PDB entry 8GJZ | X-ray diffraction, 2.92 A resolution | chains A and B

# Chain A (and B)
Name: Stimulator of interferon genes protein
Source organism: Stylophora pistillata
Notes: chain B of this document is another copy of the same molecule, construct and numbering; everything in this record applies to it too
UniProtKB: A0A2B4SJD2 (A0A2B4SJD2_STYPI); numbering as in UniProt (aligned over 181-367)
Sequence (188 residues; each row starts with the number of its first residue):
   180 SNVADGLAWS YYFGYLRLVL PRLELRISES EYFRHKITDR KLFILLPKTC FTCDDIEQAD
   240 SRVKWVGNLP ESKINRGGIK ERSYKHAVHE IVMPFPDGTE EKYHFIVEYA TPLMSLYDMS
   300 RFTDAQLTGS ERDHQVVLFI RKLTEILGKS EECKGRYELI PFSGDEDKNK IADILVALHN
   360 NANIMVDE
Not modelled in the structure: 361-367 (chain B: 362-367)
Glycans and other covalent adducts: 2'3'-cUA (ZNT) linked to Arg261
Construct notes: expression tag (180)
Residues lining bound ligands: 2'3'-cUA (ZNT): Ser189, Tyr190, Gly193, Tyr194, Arg255, Lys259, Ser262, Tyr263, Thr290, Pro291, Ser294

# Chain A / chain B interface
Residue-residue contacts (66):
  Ser180(A) - Ser180(B)
  Ser180(A) - Val182(B)
  Asn181(A) - Asn181(B)
  Asn181(A) - Val182(B)
  Val182(A) - Ser180(B)
  Val182(A) - Asn181(B)
  Val182(A) - Gly185(B)
  Asp184(A) - Gln305(B)  hydrogen bond
  Gly185(A) - Val182(B)
  Gly185(A) - Leu186(B)
  Gly185(A) - Met298(B)
  Leu186(A) - Gly185(B)
  Leu186(A) - Ser189(B)
  Trp188(A) - Met298(B)  hydrophobic
  Trp188(A) - Gln305(B)
  Ser189(A) - Leu186(B)
  Ser189(A) - Ser294(B)
  Phe192(A) - Asp297(B)
  Phe192(A) - Met298(B)
  Phe192(A) - Phe301(B)  hydrophobic
  Tyr194(A) - Lys259(B)
  Cys232(A) - Gly256(B)
  Asp234(A) - Gly257(B)
  Asp234(A) - Ile258(B)
  Glu236(A) - Ile258(B)
  Trp244(A) - Ile258(B)  hydrophobic
  Arg255(A) - Thr290(B)
  Arg255(A) - Met293(B)
  Arg255(A) - Ser294(B)  hydrogen bond
  Arg255(A) - Asp297(B)  salt bridge
  Gly256(A) - Met293(B)
  Gly257(A) - Tyr288(B)
  Ile258(A) - Asp233(B)
  Ile258(A) - Asp234(B)
  Ile258(A) - Ile235(B)  hydrophobic
  Ile258(A) - His268(B)
  Lys259(A) - Tyr194(B)  hydrogen bond
  Lys259(A) - Lys264(B)
  Lys259(A) - Glu287(B)  salt bridge
  Arg261(A) - Arg261(B)
  Ser262(A) - Ser262(B)
  Lys264(A) - Lys259(B)  hydrogen bond (backbone-side chain)
  Lys264(A) - Glu260(B)  hydrogen bond (side chain-backbone)
  Ala266(A) - Ile258(B)  hydrophobic
  His268(A) - Ile258(B)
  Glu287(A) - Lys259(B)  salt bridge
  Tyr288(A) - Gly256(B)
  Thr290(A) - Arg255(B)
  Met293(A) - Arg255(B)
  Met293(A) - Gly256(B)
  Ser294(A) - Ser189(B)  hydrogen bond
  Ser294(A) - Arg255(B)
  Asp297(A) - Phe192(B)
  Asp297(A) - Arg255(B)  salt bridge
  Met298(A) - Gly185(B)
  Met298(A) - Trp188(B)  hydrophobic
  Met298(A) - Phe192(B)
  Phe301(A) - Phe192(B)  hydrophobic
  Phe301(A) - Arg196(B)
  Gln305(A) - Ser180(B)
  Gln305(A) - Asp184(B)
  Gln305(A) - Trp188(B)  hydrogen bond
  Gln305(A) - Lys321(B)  hydrogen bond
  Leu306(A) - Ser180(B)
  Lys321(A) - Gln305(B)  hydrogen bond
  Lys328(A) - Asp303(B)  salt bridge
Interface residues without a listed pair, chain A (40 interface residues in all): Arg196, Asn247, His265, Glu310
Interface residues without a listed pair, chain B (38 interface residues in all): Cys232, Lys252, Ala266

# In short
40 residues of chain A face 38 of chain B across their interface; the contacts include 9 hydrogen bonds and 5
salt bridges. Polar pairs include Arg255(A)-Asp297(B), Lys259(A)-Glu287(B) and Lys328(A)-Asp303(B). 2'3'-cUA
is covalently linked to Arg261(A).
Both chains are Stimulator of interferon genes protein (Stylophora pistillata). Entry 8GJZ (Structure of a
STING receptor from S. pistillata Sp-STING1 bound to 2'3'-cUA) was determined by X-ray diffraction together
with 8EFM, 8EFN, 8GJW, 8GJX and 8GJY from the same study.
